8VAQ - chains D and E of the 9 polymer chains in the assembly; structure by electron microscopy, 3.80 A resolution.

== Chain D ==
Name: DNA polymerase III subunit tau
Source organism: Escherichia coli
Notes: EC 2.7.7.7
Reference sequence: P06710 (DPO3X_ECOLI); numbering as in UniProt (aligned over 1-373)
Chain sequence (376 residues; each row starts with the number of its first residue; numbers below 1 keep their minus sign (Gly-2 is residue -2)):
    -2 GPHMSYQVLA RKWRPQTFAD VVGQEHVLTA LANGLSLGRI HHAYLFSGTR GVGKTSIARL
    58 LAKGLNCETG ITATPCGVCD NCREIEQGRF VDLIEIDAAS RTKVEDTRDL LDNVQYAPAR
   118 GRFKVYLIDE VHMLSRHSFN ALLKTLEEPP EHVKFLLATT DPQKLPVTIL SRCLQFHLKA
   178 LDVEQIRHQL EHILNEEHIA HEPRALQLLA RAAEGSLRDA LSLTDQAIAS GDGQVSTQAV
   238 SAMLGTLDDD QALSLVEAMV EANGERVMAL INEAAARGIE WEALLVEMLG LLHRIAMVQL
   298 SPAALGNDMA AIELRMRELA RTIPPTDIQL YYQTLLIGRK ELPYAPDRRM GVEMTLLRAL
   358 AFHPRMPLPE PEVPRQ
Disordered / not traced: 369-373
Sequence notes: expression tag (-2 to 0)
Metal / ion sites: Mg2+: Thr52 (together with ADP); Zn2+: Cys64, Cys73, Cys76
Residues lining bound ligands:
  - ADP / beryllium trifluoride, molecule 1: Leu6, Ala7, Arg8, Trp10, Arg11, Pro12, Asp17, Val18, Val19, Gln21, Thr46, Arg47, Gly48, Val49, Gly50, Lys51, Thr52, Ser53, Asp126, Glu127, Thr157, Leu214, Arg215, Leu218
  - ADP / beryllium trifluoride, molecule 2: Glu144, Thr165, Arg169
Swiss-Prot annotation at these positions:
  - binding site (ATP): Gly45 to Thr52
  - binding site (Zn(2+)): Cys64, Cys73, Cys76, Cys79
  - mutagenesis: Gly118 (G118D: In dnaX2016(Ts); present in both isoforms, unable to grow at 42 degrees Celsius)
What the authors report for this chain:
  - catalytic residues: Glu127 (citing earlier work)
  - mutagenesis - K141A: decreased catalytic activity

== Chain E ==
Name: DNA polymerase III subunit delta'
Source organism: Escherichia coli
Reference sequence: P28631 (HOLB_ECOLI); residues 1-334 here = UniProt positions 1-334
Chain sequence (337 residues; numbered -2 to 334; the number before each row is that of its first residue; numbers below 1 keep their minus sign (Gly-2 is residue -2)):
    -2 GPHMRWYPWL RPDFEKLVAS YQAGRGHHAL LIQALPGMGD DALIYALSRY LLCQQPQGHK
    58 SCGHCRGCQL MQAGTHPDYY TLAPEKGKNT LGVDAVREVT EKLNEHARLG GAKVVWVTDA
   118 ALLTDAAANA LLKTLEEPPA ETWFFLATRE PERLLATLRS RCRLHYLAPP PEQYAVTWLS
   178 REVTMSQDAL LAALRLSAGS PGAALALFQG DNWQARETLC QALAYSVPSG DWYSLLAALN
   238 HEQAPARLHW LATLLMDALK RHHGAAQVTN VDVPGLVAEL ANHLSPSRLQ AILGDVCHIR
   298 EQLMSVTGIN RELLITDLLL RIEHYLQPGV VLPVPHL
Sequence notes: expression tag (-2 to 0)
Metal / ion sites: Zn2+: Cys50, Cys59, Cys62
What the authors report for this chain:
  - mutagenesis - K130A: decreased catalytic activity

== How chain D and chain E interact ==
Contacting residue pairs (73; chain D residue first):
  Met1(D) - Glu138(E)
  Ser2(D) - Glu138(E)  hydrogen bond (backbone-side chain)
  Tyr3(D) - Gly21(E)
  Tyr3(D) - Arg22(E)
  Tyr3(D) - Gly23(E)
  Tyr3(D) - His24(E)
  Val5(D) - His24(E)
  Arg8(D) - Glu133(E)
  Arg8(D) - Glu134(E)  salt bridge
  Arg8(D) - Pro135(E)
  Arg11(D) - Glu133(E)  salt bridge
  Arg47(D) - Ala153(E)
  Arg47(D) - Ser157(E)
  Asp94(D) - Lys130(E)
  Ala96(D) - Arg94(E)
  Ala96(D) - Asn126(E)
  Ser97(D) - Arg94(E)  hydrogen bond (backbone-side chain)
  Ser97(D) - Ala127(E)
  Thr99(D) - Arg94(E)
  Lys100(D) - Arg94(E)
  Glu127(D) - Leu129(E)
  Glu127(D) - Arg158(E)  salt bridge
  His129(D) - Asn126(E)
  Met130(D) - Ala123(E)  hydrophobic
  Met130(D) - Asn126(E)  hydrogen bond
  Arg215(D) - Glu133(E)  salt bridge
  Arg215(D) - Ser157(E)
  Arg215(D) - Arg158(E)
  Asp216(D) - Ser157(E)  hydrogen bond
  Ser219(D) - Ser157(E)
  Ser219(D) - Cys159(E)  hydrogen bond (side chain-backbone)
  Ser219(D) - Arg160(E)
  Asp222(D) - His24(E)
  Asp222(D) - Arg160(E)
  Gln223(D) - Arg160(E)
  Gln223(D) - Leu161(E)  hydrogen bond (side chain-backbone)
  Ala226(D) - Arg160(E)
  Gly230(D) - Arg22(E)
  Glu262(D) - His260(E)
  Glu262(D) - Gly261(E)
  Met265(D) - Lys257(E)
  Met265(D) - Ala262(E)  hydrophobic
  Asn269(D) - Gln264(E)
  Glu277(D) - Tyr163(E)
  Gln330(D) - Leu334(E)  hydrogen bond (side chain-backbone)
  Ile334(D) - His333(E)
  Ile334(D) - Leu334(E)  hydrophobic
  Pro340(D) - Glu149(E)
  Pro340(D) - Arg150(E)
  Tyr341(D) - Glu298(E)
  Ala342(D) - Cys294(E)  hydrophobic
  Ala342(D) - Glu298(E)
  Pro343(D) - Arg146(E)
  Pro343(D) - Arg297(E)
  Pro343(D) - Met301(E)  hydrophobic
  Asp344(D) - Leu193(E)
  Asp344(D) - Ala195(E)
  Asp344(D) - His246(E)  salt bridge
  Arg345(D) - Gln30(E)
  Met347(D) - His246(E)
  Met347(D) - Met253(E)
  Glu350(D) - Met253(E)
  Glu350(D) - Lys257(E)  salt bridge
  Met351(D) - Met253(E)  hydrophobic
  Met351(D) - Leu290(E)  hydrophobic
  Met351(D) - Cys294(E)  hydrophobic
  Leu354(D) - Met253(E)  hydrophobic
  Leu354(D) - Leu256(E)  hydrophobic
  Leu354(D) - His260(E)
  Arg355(D) - Gln287(E)
  Arg355(D) - Pro332(E)
  Leu357(D) - His260(E)
  Arg362(D) - His260(E)  hydrogen bond
Other interface residues (no listed pair), chain D (45 interface residues in all): Thr52, Ser213, Ser227, Arg346
Other interface residues (no listed pair), chain E (54 interface residues in all): Ser17, His25, Asp91, Trp140, Glu147, Pro148, Thr154, Glu169, Thr250, Gly291

== In short ==
The interface between chain D and chain E involves 45 residues on one side and 54 on the other, with 8
hydrogen bonds and 6 salt bridges. Polar pairs include Arg8(D)-Glu134(E), Arg11(D)-Glu133(E) and
Glu127(D)-Arg158(E). Chain D binds ADP / beryllium trifluoride. The paper reports the catalytic residue
Glu127(D); K141A of chain D reduces catalytic activity.
Chain D is DNA polymerase III subunit tau and chain E is DNA polymerase III subunit delta', both from
Escherichia coli; the structure, Structure of the E. coli clamp loader bound to the beta clamp in a
Closed-DNA1 conformation, was determined by electron microscopy together with 8VAL, 8VAM, 8VAN, 8VAP, 8VAR,
8VAS and 8VAT from the same study.
